5F4Q - chain A; structure by X-ray diffraction, 1.80 A resolution.

Chain A:
Protein: Sperm-egg fusion protein Juno
Source organism: Homo sapiens
UniProtKB: A6ND01 (JUNO_HUMAN); numbering as in UniProt (aligned over 20-228)
Chain sequence (215 residues; numbered 20 to 234; the number before each row is that of its first residue):
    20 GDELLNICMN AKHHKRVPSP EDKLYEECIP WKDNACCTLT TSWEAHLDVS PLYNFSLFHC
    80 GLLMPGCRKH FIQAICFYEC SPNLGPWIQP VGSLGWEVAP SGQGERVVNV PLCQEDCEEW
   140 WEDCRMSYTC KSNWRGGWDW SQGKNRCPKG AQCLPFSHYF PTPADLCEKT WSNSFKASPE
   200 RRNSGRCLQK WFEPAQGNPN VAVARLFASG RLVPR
Disordered / not traced: 111-122, 229-234
Cystine bridges: C27-C55, C47-C95, C56-C99, C79-C172, C86-C143, C132-C206, C136-C186, C149-C166
Glycans and other covalent adducts: N-acetylglucosamine (NAG) linked to N73
Differences from the reference sequence: expression tag (229-234)
Swiss-Prot annotation at these positions:
  - region: W62 to L81 (Important for interaction with IZUMO1)
  - lipidation: S228 (GPI-anchor amidated serine)
  - glycosylation: N73 (N-linked (GlcNAc...) asparagine)
  - mutagenesis: E45 (E45A: Nearly abolishes interaction with IZUMO1; E45K: Abolishes interaction with IZUMO1), W62 (W62A: Nearly abolishes interaction with IZUMO1), L81 (L81A: Abolishes interaction with IZUMO1), K163 (K163E: Mildly decreases interaction with IZUMO1)
What the authors report for this chain:
  - post-translational modification sites: S228 (citing earlier work)
  - specificity-determining residues: Y44, E45, L58, F77, M83, R87, M145, Y147, K163 (by similarity / conservation)

Overview:
N-acetylglucosamine is covalently linked to N73. Curated annotation (UniProt) lists 4 mutagenesis sites. The
paper reports specificity determinants Y44, E45 and L58 among others; a modification site at S228.
Chain A is Sperm-egg fusion protein Juno (Homo sapiens); the structure, Crystal structure of the human egg
surface protein Juno, was determined by X-ray diffraction, deposited together with 5F4T and 5F4V.
